PDB entry 8APE | electron microscopy, 3.70 A resolution | chains B1 and F1 of the 42 polymer chains in the assembly

== Chain B1 ==
Name: ATP synthase subunit alpha, mitochondrial
Organism: Trypanosoma brucei brucei
UniProtKB: Q9GS23 (ATPA_TRYBB); residue numbers follow UniProt; this construct covers 1-584
Chain sequence (584 residues; numbered 1 to 584; the number before each row is that of its first residue):
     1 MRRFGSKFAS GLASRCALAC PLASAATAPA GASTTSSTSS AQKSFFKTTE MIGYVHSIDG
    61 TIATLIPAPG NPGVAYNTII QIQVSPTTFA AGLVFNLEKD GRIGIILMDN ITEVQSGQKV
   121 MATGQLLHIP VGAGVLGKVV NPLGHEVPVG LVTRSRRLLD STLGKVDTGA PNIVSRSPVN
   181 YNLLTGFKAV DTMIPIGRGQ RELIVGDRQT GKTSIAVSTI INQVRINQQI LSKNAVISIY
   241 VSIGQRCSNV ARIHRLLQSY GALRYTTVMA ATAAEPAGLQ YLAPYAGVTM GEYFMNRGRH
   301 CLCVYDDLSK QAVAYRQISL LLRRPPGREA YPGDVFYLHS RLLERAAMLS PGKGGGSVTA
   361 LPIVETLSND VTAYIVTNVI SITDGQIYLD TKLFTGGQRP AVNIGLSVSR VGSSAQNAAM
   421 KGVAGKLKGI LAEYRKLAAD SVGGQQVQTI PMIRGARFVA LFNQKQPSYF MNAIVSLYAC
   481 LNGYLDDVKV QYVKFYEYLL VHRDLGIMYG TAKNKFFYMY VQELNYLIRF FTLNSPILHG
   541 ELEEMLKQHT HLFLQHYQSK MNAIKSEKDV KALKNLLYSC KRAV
Not modelled in the structure: 1-45, 152-160, 439-445
Ion coordination: Mg2+: Thr213 (together with ATP)
Small-molecule neighbours:
  - ATP (adenosine-5'-triphosphate), molecule 1: Asp207, Arg208, Gln209, Thr210, Gly211, Lys212, Thr213, Ser214, Gln245, Phe394, Arg399, Pro400, Gln464, Lys465
  - ATP, molecule 2: Ile380, Ser381, Val408, Arg410
Swiss-Prot annotation at these positions:
  - binding site (ATP): Asp207 to Ser214, Gln464
  - site: Leu159, Asp160 (Cleavage), Ser407 (Required for activity)

== Chain F1 ==
Name: ATP synthase subunit beta, mitochondrial
Organism: Trypanosoma brucei brucei
Notes: EC 7.1.2.2
UniProtKB: Q9GPE9 (ATPB_TRYBB); numbering as in UniProt (aligned over 1-519)
Chain sequence (519 residues; row label = number of the first residue in the row):
     1 MLTRFRSAVL RGAVSITGAR AASTAPVADH KGRVGHVSQV IGAVVDVHFA DGVPPVLTAL
    61 DVVDKLGRDE PLTLEIVQHL DAHTGRCIAM QTTDLLKLKA KVVSTGGNIS VPVGRETLGR
   121 IFNVLGDAID QRGPVGEKLR MPIHAVAPKL ADQAAEDAVL TTGIKVIDLI LPYCKGGKIG
   181 LFGGAGVGKT VIIMELINNV AKGHGGFSVF AGVGERTREG TDLYLEMMQS KVIDLKGESK
   241 CVLVYGQMNE PPGARARVAQ SALTMAEYFR DVEGQDVLLF IDNIFRFTQA NSEVSALLGR
   301 IPAAVGYQPT LAEDLGQLQE RITSTTKGSI TSVQAVYVPA DDITDPAPAT TFSHLDATTV
   361 LDRAVAESGI YPAVNPLECA SRIMDPDVIS VDHYNVAQDV VQMLTKYREL QDIIAVLGID
   421 ELSEEDKLIV DRARKLVKFL SQPFQVAEVF TGMTGHYVQL DDTIDSFSGL LMGTYDQVPE
   481 MAFYMVGGIN SVLEKAKKMA EEAAELEKMR RARVAQASS
Not modelled in the structure: 1-25, 515-519
Ion coordination: Mg2+: Thr190 (together with ATP)
Small-molecule neighbours:
  - ATP (adenosine-5'-triphosphate), molecule 1: Gly184, Ala185, Gly186, Val187, Gly188, Lys189, Thr190, Val191, Glu215, Arg216, Tyr337, Tyr371, Phe444, Ala447, Phe450, Thr451
  - ATP, molecule 2: Ser381, Arg382, Met384, Tyr394
Swiss-Prot annotation at these positions:
  - binding site (ATP): Gly184 to Val191, Arg216

== Interface between chain B1 and chain F1 ==
Contacting residue pairs (79; chain B1 residue first):
  Pro72(B1) with Lys97(F1)
  Gly73(B1) with Lys97(F1)
  Ala75(B1) with Leu96(F1); Lys97(F1)
  Tyr76(B1) with Val40(F1), hydrophobic; Gly42(F1), hydrogen bond (side chain-backbone); Thr93(F1); Leu95(F1), hydrogen bond (backbone-backbone); Leu96(F1), hydrogen bond (backbone-backbone)
  Asn77(B1) with Asp94(F1), hydrogen bond
  Thr78(B1) with Leu95(F1)
  Asn96(B1) with Val40(F1); Ile41(F1)
  Leu97(B1) with Gln39(F1); Val40(F1), hydrogen bond (backbone-backbone); Leu96(F1)
  Glu98(B1) with Leu98(F1)
  Lys99(B1) with Ser38(F1); Gln39(F1); Thr84(F1)
  Leu126(B1) with Leu95(F1), hydrophobic
  Ala170(B1) with Asn249(F1)
  Pro171(B1) with Thr217(F1)
  Ile173(B1) with Thr217(F1); Gly220(F1); Thr221(F1), hydrogen bond (backbone-side chain)
  Val174(B1) with Ile129(F1); Gln131(F1)
  Arg176(B1) with Thr217(F1)
  Pro178(B1) with Leu225(F1), hydrophobic
  Arg201(B1) with Arg216(F1)
  Pro325(B1) with Ala296(F1), hydrophobic; Pro302(F1), hydrophobic
  Pro326(B1) with Val305(F1); Gly306(F1)
  Gly327(B1) with Val305(F1)
  Arg328(B1) with Val305(F1); Pro339(F1); Asp342(F1), salt bridge; Asp345(F1), salt bridge
  Gly333(B1) with Gln289(F1); Glu293(F1)
  Asp334(B1) with Glu293(F1)
  Phe336(B1) with Arg286(F1); Gln289(F1)
  Tyr337(B1) with Met248(F1); Asn249(F1); Glu250(F1); Pro251(F1); Arg255(F1); Glu293(F1)
  Ser340(B1) with Met248(F1)
  Glu344(B1) with Arg216(F1); Thr217(F1), hydrogen bond; Met248(F1); Asn249(F1)
  Thr372(B1) with Ala340(F1); Asp341(F1)
  Thr377(B1) with Ala185(F1); Tyr337(F1), hydrogen bond; Ala340(F1)
  Asn378(B1) with Tyr337(F1)
  Ile380(B1) with Ala185(F1), hydrophobic; Arg216(F1), hydrogen bond (backbone-side chain)
  Ser381(B1) with Arg216(F1), hydrogen bond (backbone-side chain); Met248(F1); Arg286(F1), hydrogen bond
  Ile382(B1) with Arg216(F1), hydrogen bond (backbone-side chain); Met248(F1), hydrophobic
  Thr383(B1) with Arg216(F1), hydrogen bond (backbone-side chain)
  Asp384(B1) with Arg216(F1); Arg218(F1), salt bridge
  Ser409(B1) with Phe450(F1)
  Arg410(B1) with Gly186(F1); Arg216(F1); Phe450(F1)
  Ser413(B1) with Val449(F1)
  Lys428(B1) with Val449(F1); Phe450(F1), hydrogen bond (side chain-backbone)
Also at the interface, not in a pair above, chain B1 (52 interface residues in all): Asn71, Val74, Phe95, Gly124, Asp167, Asn172, Ser175, Val371, Tyr374, Leu406, Val411, Val447
Also at the interface, not in a pair above, chain F1 (53 interface residues in all): Lys99, Ile121, Asp130, Gly214, Glu215, Tyr245, Arg363, Glu367, Thr451, Gly452, Arg510

== Overview ==
Chain B1 and chain F1 form an interface of 52 and 53 residues respectively, with 14 hydrogen bonds and 3 salt
bridges. Polar contacts include Arg328(B1)-Asp342(F1), Arg328(B1)-Asp345(F1) and Asp384(B1)-Arg218(F1). One
ATP molecule is bound between chain B1 and chain F1. Ligands of chain B1: ATP.
Here chain B1 is ATP synthase subunit alpha, mitochondrial and chain F1 is ATP synthase subunit beta,
mitochondrial, both from Trypanosoma brucei brucei. Entry 8APE (rotational state 1e of the Trypanosoma brucei
mitochondrial ATP synthase dimer) was determined by electron microscopy (same publication as 8AP6, 8AP7, 8AP8,
8AP9, 8APA, 8APB and 7 further entries).
